5R0W - chains A and B; structure by X-ray diffraction, 1.86 A resolution.

[Chain A]
Molecule: Pre-mRNA-splicing factor 8
From: Saccharomyces cerevisiae (strain ATCC 204508 / S288c)
Notes: fragment: yPrp8 RNaseH
Reference sequence: P33334 (PRP8_YEAST); numbering as in UniProt (aligned over 1836-2090)
Sequence (258 residues; row label = number of the first residue in the row):
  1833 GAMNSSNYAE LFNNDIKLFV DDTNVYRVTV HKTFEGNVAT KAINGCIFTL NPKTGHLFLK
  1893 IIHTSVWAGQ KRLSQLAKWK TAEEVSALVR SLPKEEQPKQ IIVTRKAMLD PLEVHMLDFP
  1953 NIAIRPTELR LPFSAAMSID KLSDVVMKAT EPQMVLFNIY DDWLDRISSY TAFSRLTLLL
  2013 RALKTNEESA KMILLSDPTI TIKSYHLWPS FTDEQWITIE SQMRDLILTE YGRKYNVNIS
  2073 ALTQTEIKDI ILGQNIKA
Unresolved in the structure: 2070-2090
Differences from the reference sequence: expression tag (1833-1835)
UniProt features mapped onto this chain:
  - mutagenesis: Asp1853 (D1853A: Alters protein folding. Severely impaired growth. Strongly reduced growth at 35 degrees Celsius; when associated with A-1854; D1853N: Reduced growth at 30 degrees Celsius ...), Asp1854 (D1854A: Reduced growth at 30 degrees Celsius. Strongly reduced growth at 16 degrees Celsius. Strongly reduced growth at 35 degrees Celsius; when associated with A-1853 ...), Thr1855 (T1855A: Reduced growth at 30 degrees Celsius. Strongly reduced growth at 16 degrees Celsius), Thr1936 (T1936A: Reduced growth at 30 degrees Celsius. Strongly reduced growth at 16 degrees Celsius), Arg1937 (R1937K: Severely impaired growth. Reduced growth at 30 degrees Celsius. Strongly reduced growth at 16 degrees Celsius)

[Chain B]
Molecule: A1 cistron-splicing factor AAR2
From: Saccharomyces cerevisiae (strain ATCC 204508 / S288c)
Notes: fragment: GAMA - Aar2(1-152) - SSSSS - Aar2(171-317); engineered mutation(s): L153_D170delinsSSSSS
Reference sequence: P32357 (AAR2_YEAST); aligned to UniProt positions 1-317 over residues 1-317
Sequence (308 residues; row label = number of the first residue in the row; note: 13 numbers in that range are skipped by the numbering (no residue carries them; nothing is unmodelled there); numbers below 1 keep their minus sign (Gly-3 is residue -3)):
    -3 GAMAMNTVPF TSAPIEVTIG IDQYSFNVKE NQPFHGIKDI PIGHVHVIHF QHADNSSMRY
    57 GYWFDCRMGN FYIQYDPKDG LYKMMEERDG AKFENIVHNF KERQMMVSYP KIDEDDTWYN
   117 LTEFVQMDKI RKIVRKDENQ FSYVDSSMTT VQENEL
   166 SSSSSDPAHS LNYTVINFKS REAIRPGHEM EDFLDKSYYL NTVMLQGIFK NSSNYFGELQ
   226 FAFLNAMFFG NYGSSLQWHA MIELICSSAT VPKHMLDKLD EILYYQIKTL PEQYSDILLN
   286 ERVWNICLYS SFQKNSLHNT EKIMENKYPE LL
Unresolved in the structure: -3 to 0, 166-169
Differences from the reference sequence: expression tag (-3 to 0); conflict Ser166 (Leu153 in P32357), Ser167 (Lys154 in P32357), Ser170 (Leu157 in P32357)
UniProt features mapped onto this chain:
  - region: Leu261 to Ile282 (Leucine-zipper)
  - modified residue: Ser253 (Phosphoserine), Thr274 (Phosphothreonine)

[Chain A / chain B interface]
Pairs across the interface (15):
  Gln1907(A) - Met195(B)
  Gln1907(A) - Leu199(B)
  Leu1908(A) - Met195(B)  hydrophobic
  Trp1911(A) - Glu194(B)
  Trp1911(A) - Met195(B)  hydrophobic
  Trp1911(A) - Phe198(B)  hydrophobic
  Asp1942(A) - Lys184(B)  salt bridge
  Glu1945(A) - Lys184(B)  salt bridge
  Val1946(A) - Glu194(B)
  Val1946(A) - Phe198(B)  hydrophobic
  His1947(A) - Glu194(B)
  Leu1949(A) - Lys184(B)
  Leu1949(A) - Ser185(B)
  Leu1949(A) - Arg186(B)
  Asp1950(A) - Arg186(B)  salt bridge
Also at the interface, not in a pair above, chain B (8 interface residues in all): Ile189

[Summary]
Chain A and chain B form an interface of 9 and 8 residues respectively; the contacts include 3 salt bridges.
Polar pairs include Asp1942(A)-Lys184(B), Glu1945(A)-Lys184(B) and Asp1950(A)-Arg186(B). UniProt lists 5
mutagenesis sites on chain A.
Chain A is Pre-mRNA-splicing factor 8 and chain B is A1 cistron-splicing factor AAR2, both from Saccharomyces
cerevisiae (strain ATCC 204508 / S288c); the structure, PanDDA analysis group deposition -- Auto-refined data
of Aar2/RNaseH for ground state model 10, DMSO-free, was determined by X-ray diffraction, deposited together
with 5QY1, 5QY2, 5QY3, 5QY4, 5QY5, 5QY6 and 128 further entries.
